PDB entry 8K37 | electron microscopy, 3.50 A resolution | chains A and O of the 18 polymer chains in the assembly

# Chain A
Name: Tail tube terminator protein
From: Escherichia phage Lambda
Reference sequence: P03732 (TTTP_LAMBD); numbering as in UniProt (aligned over 1-131)
Amino-acid sequence (131 residues; row label = number of the first residue in the row):
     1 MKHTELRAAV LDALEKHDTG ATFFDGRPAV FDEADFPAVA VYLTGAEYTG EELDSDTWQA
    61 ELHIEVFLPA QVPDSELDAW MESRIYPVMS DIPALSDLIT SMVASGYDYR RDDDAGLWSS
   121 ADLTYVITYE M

# Chain O
Name: Head-tail connector protein FII
From: Escherichia phage Lambda
Reference sequence: P03714 (FII_LAMBD); numbering as in UniProt (aligned over 1-117)
Amino-acid sequence (117 residues; each row starts with the number of its first residue):
     1 MADFDNLFDA AIARADETIR GYMGTSATIT SGEQSGAVIR GVFDDPENIS YAGQGVRVEG
    61 SSPSLFVRTD EVRQLRRGDT LTIGEENFWV DRVSPDDGGS CHLWLGRGVP PAVNRRR
Not modelled in the structure: 1-3

# How chain A and chain O interact
Contacting residue pairs - 31 pairs, chain A then chain O:
  Arg-27(A) / Gln-54(O)
  Arg-27(A) / Gly-55(O)
  Pro-28(A) / Gly-55(O)
  Ala-29(A) / Gly-55(O)  hydrogen bond (backbone-backbone)
  Ala-29(A) / Val-56(O)
  Ala-29(A) / Arg-57(O)  hydrogen bond (backbone-backbone)
  Val-30(A) / Arg-57(O)
  Val-30(A) / Glu-59(O)
  Phe-31(A) / Arg-57(O)  hydrogen bond (backbone-backbone)
  Phe-31(A) / Val-58(O)
  Phe-31(A) / Glu-59(O)  hydrogen bond (backbone-backbone)
  Asp-32(A) / Glu-59(O)
  Glu-33(A) / Glu-59(O)
  Glu-33(A) / Gly-60(O)
  Phe-67(A) / Ala-52(O)  hydrophobic
  Phe-67(A) / Val-56(O)  hydrophobic
  Gln-71(A) / Arg-77(O)  hydrogen bond
  Gln-71(A) / Trp-89(O)
  Gln-71(A) / Asp-91(O)  hydrogen bond
  Gln-71(A) / Pro-111(O)
  Pro-73(A) / Ala-112(O)
  Pro-73(A) / Asn-114(O)
  Arg-110(A) / Ala-52(O)  hydrogen bond (side chain-backbone)
  Asp-112(A) / Ser-50(O)  hydrogen bond
  Ala-115(A) / Asn-48(O)
  Leu-117(A) / Asn-48(O)
  Leu-117(A) / Ser-50(O)
  Trp-118(A) / Ser-50(O)  hydrogen bond
  Trp-118(A) / Tyr-51(O)
  Trp-118(A) / Ala-52(O)  hydrophobic
  Trp-118(A) / Val-58(O)
Interface residues without a listed pair, chain O (19 interface residues in all): Gly-53, Ser-61

# Overview
Chain A and chain O form an interface of 15 and 19 residues respectively; the contacts include 9 hydrogen
bonds. Polar contacts include Gln-71(A)/Arg-77(O), Gln-71(A)/Asp-91(O) and Arg-110(A)/Ala-52(O).
Here chain A is Tail tube terminator protein and chain O is Head-tail connector protein FII, both from
Escherichia phage Lambda. Entry 8K37 (Structure of the bacteriophage lambda neck) was determined by electron
microscopy, deposited together with 8K35, 8K36, 8K38 and 8K39.
